7YRY - chains D and g of the 8 polymer chains in the assembly; structure by electron microscopy, 3.00 A resolution.

# Chain D
Protein: ATP synthase subunit beta
Organism: Acinetobacter baumannii AB5075
UniProt: A3M144 (ATPB_ACIBT); residues 2-464 here = UniProt positions 2-464
Sequence (470 residues; row label = number of the first residue in the row; numbers below 1 keep their minus sign (Met-5 is residue -5)):
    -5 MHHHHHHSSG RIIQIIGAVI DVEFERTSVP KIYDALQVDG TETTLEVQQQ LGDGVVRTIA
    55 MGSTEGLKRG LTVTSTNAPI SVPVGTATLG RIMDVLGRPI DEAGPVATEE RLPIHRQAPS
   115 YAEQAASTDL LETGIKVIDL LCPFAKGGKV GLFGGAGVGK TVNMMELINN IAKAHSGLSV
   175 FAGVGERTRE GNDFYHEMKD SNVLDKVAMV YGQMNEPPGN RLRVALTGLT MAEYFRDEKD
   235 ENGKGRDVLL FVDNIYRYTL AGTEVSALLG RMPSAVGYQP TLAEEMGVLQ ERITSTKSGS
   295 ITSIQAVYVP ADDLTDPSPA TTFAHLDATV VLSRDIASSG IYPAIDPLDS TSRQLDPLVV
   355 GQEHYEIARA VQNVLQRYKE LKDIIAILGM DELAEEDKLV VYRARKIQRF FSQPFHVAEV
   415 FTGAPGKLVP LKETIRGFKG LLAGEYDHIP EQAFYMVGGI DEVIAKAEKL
Disordered / not traced: -5 to 1
Sequence notes: initiating methionine (-5); expression tag (-4 to 1)
Ligand contacts: ADP (adenosine-5'-diphosphate): Ala150, Gly151, Val152, Gly153, Lys154, Thr155, Val156, Glu184, Tyr336, Phe409, Ala412, Phe415
Swiss-Prot annotation at these positions:
  - binding site (ATP): Gly148 to Thr155

# Chain g
Protein: ATP synthase gamma chain
Organism: Acinetobacter baumannii AB5075
UniProt: A3M143 (ATPG_ACIBT); numbering as in UniProt (aligned over 1-289)
Sequence (289 residues; each row starts with the number of its first residue):
     1 MANLKEIRAK VASIKSTQKI TRAMQMVAAS KMRRAQERMA QGRPYADNMR RVIAHLVQAN
    61 PEYKHRYMVD RPVKRVGYII VSSDRGLAGG LNINLFKKVV QHVKAQQEQS IEVQFALIGQ
   121 KAVSFFKNYG GKVLGATTQI GDAPSLEQLT GSVQVMLDAF DKGELDRIYL VSNGFVNAMT
   181 QKPKVEQLVP LAPAEEGDDL NRTYGWDYIY EPEAEELLNG LLVRYIESMV YQGVIENVAC
   241 EQSARMVAMK AATDNAGQLI KDLQLIYNKL RQAAITQEIS EIVGGAAAV
Disordered / not traced: 1

# Chain D / chain g interface
Contacting residue pairs (6; chain D residue first):
  Ala380(D) - Asn255(g)
  Ile381(D) - Asn255(g)  hydrogen bond (backbone-side chain)
  Ile381(D) - Leu259(g)  hydrophobic
  Asp385(D) - Gly89(g)
  Asp385(D) - Gly90(g)
  Asp385(D) - Ile93(g)
Also at the interface, not in a pair above, chain D (5 interface residues in all): Met266, Glu386
Also at the interface, not in a pair above, chain g (8 interface residues in all): Leu87, Ala252, Ala288

# Summary
The interface between chain D and chain g involves 5 residues on one side and 8 on the other, with 1 hydrogen
bond. The hydrogen-bonded pair is Ile381(D)-Asn255(g). Chain D binds ADP. Curated annotation (UniProt) lists 8
ATP-binding residues on chain D.
Here chain D is ATP synthase subunit beta and chain g is ATP synthase gamma chain, both from Acinetobacter
baumannii AB5075. Entry 7YRY (F1-ATPase of Acinetobacter baumannii) was determined by electron microscopy.
